7KEU - chains E and H of the 8 polymer chains in the assembly; structure by electron microscopy, 3.90 A resolution.

== Chain E (and H) ==
Protein: Caspase-1
Source organism: Homo sapiens
Notes: EC 3.4.22.36; chain H of this document is another copy of the same molecule, construct and numbering; everything in this record applies to it too
UniProt: P29466 (CASP1_HUMAN); numbering as in UniProt (aligned over 2-86)
Amino-acid sequence (85 residues; row label = number of the first residue in the row):
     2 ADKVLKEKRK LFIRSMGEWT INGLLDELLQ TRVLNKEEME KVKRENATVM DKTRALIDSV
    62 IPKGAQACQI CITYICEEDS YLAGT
Differences from the reference sequence: conflict Trp20 (Gly in P29466)

== Interface between chain E and chain H ==
Pairs across the interface (13):
  Glu8(E) with Gln31(H), hydrogen bond (backbone-side chain)
  Lys9(E) with Gln31(H)
  Lys11(E) with Gln31(H)
  Leu12(E) with Glu28(H); Gln31(H)
  Arg15(E) with Gly24(H); Asp27(H), salt bridge
  Arg55(E) with Asn23(H); Asp27(H), salt bridge
  Ile58(E) with Lys37(H)
  Val61(E) with Lys37(H)
  Ile62(E) with Lys37(H); Glu41(H)
Other interface residues (no listed pair), chain E (11 interface residues in all): Lys7, Arg10
Other interface residues (no listed pair), chain H (9 interface residues in all): Arg33, Lys44

== Summary ==
The interface between chain E and chain H involves 11 residues on one side and 9 on the other, with 1 hydrogen
bond and 2 salt bridges. Polar contacts include Arg15(E)-Asp27(H), Arg55(E)-Asp27(H) and Glu8(E)-Gln31(H).
Both chains are Caspase-1 (Homo sapiens). Entry 7KEU (Cryo-EM structure of the Caspase-1-CARD:ASC-CARD
octamer) was determined by electron microscopy together with 6XKJ and 6XKK from the same study.
